PDB entry 2JPA | solution NMR | chains C and A of the 3 polymer chains in the assembly

Chain C:
Molecule: 14-nt DNA strand
Sequence (14 nucleotides; each row starts with the number of its first residue):
   138 CAGACGCCCCCGCG

Chain A:
Name: Wilms tumor 1
From: Homo sapiens
UniProtKB: Q4VXV4 (Q4VXV4_HUMAN); residues 2-119 here correspond to UniProt positions 174-291 (UniProt number = residue number + 172)
Sequence (119 residues; row label = number of the first residue in the row):
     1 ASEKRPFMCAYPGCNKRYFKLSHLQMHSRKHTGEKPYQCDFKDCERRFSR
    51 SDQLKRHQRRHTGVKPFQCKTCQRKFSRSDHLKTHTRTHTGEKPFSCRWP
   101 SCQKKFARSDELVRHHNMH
Sequence notes: expression tag (1)
Metal / ion sites: Zn2+ site 1: Cys-9, Cys-14, His-27, His-31; Zn2+ site 2: Cys-39, Cys-44, His-57, His-61; Zn2+ site 3: Cys-69, Cys-72, His-85, His-89; Zn2+ site 4: Cys-97, Cys-102, His-115, His-119

Chain C / chain A interface:
Contacting residue pairs (25):
  DC138(C) / Cys-9(A)  phosphate contact
  DC138(C) / Ala-10(A)  phosphate contact
  DC138(C) / Gln-25(A)  base contact
  DC138(C) / Ser-28(A)  phosphate contact
  DC138(C) / His-31(A)  phosphate contact
  DC138(C) / Lys-35(A)  phosphate contact
  DA139(C) / Thr-32(A)  base contact
  DA139(C) / Lys-35(A)  phosphate contact
  DA139(C) / Tyr-37(A)  phosphate contact
  DA139(C) / Ser-51(A)  sugar contact
  DG140(C) / Ser-51(A)  phosphate contact
  DA141(C) / Arg-50(A)  base contact
  DA141(C) / Asp-52(A)  base contact
  DC142(C) / Asp-52(A)  base contact
  DG143(C) / Arg-56(A)  base contact
  DG143(C) / Lys-83(A)  phosphate contact
  DC144(C) / Asp-80(A)  base contact
  DC144(C) / Lys-83(A)  phosphate contact
  DC145(C) / Asp-80(A)  base contact
  DC145(C) / Phe-95(A)  phosphate contact
  DC145(C) / Ser-109(A)  phosphate contact
  DC146(C) / Val-113(A)  phosphate contact
  DC147(C) / Arg-108(A)  base contact
  DC147(C) / Asp-110(A)  base contact
  DG149(C) / Arg-114(A)  base contact
Also at the interface, not in a pair above, chain C (12 interface residues in all): DC148
Also at the interface, not in a pair above, chain A (25 interface residues in all): Tyr-11, Lys-55, Phe-67, Arg-78, Ser-79

Overview:
12 residues of chain C face 25 of chain A across their interface. Cys-9(A), Cys-14(A), His-27(A) and His-31(A)
form the Zn2+ site 1. The Zn2+ site 2 is built by Cys-39(A), Cys-44(A), His-57(A) and His-61(A).
Here chain C is a 14-nt DNA strand and chain A is Wilms tumor 1 (Homo sapiens). Entry 2JPA (Structure of the
Wilms Tumor Suppressor Protein Zinc Finger Domain Bound to DNA) was determined by solution NMR, deposited
together with 2JP9 and 2PRT.
